6XQH - chain A; structure by X-ray diffraction, 1.57 A resolution.

# Chain A
Molecule: GH16 family protein
Source organism: uncultured bacterium
Notes: EC 3.2.1.39
UniProt: A0A0B5H9B3 (A0A0B5H9B3_9BACT); residues 2-266 here correspond to UniProt positions 1-265 (UniProt number = residue number - 1)
Sequence (269 residues; each row starts with the number of its first residue; numbers below 1 keep their minus sign (Gly-2 is residue -2)):
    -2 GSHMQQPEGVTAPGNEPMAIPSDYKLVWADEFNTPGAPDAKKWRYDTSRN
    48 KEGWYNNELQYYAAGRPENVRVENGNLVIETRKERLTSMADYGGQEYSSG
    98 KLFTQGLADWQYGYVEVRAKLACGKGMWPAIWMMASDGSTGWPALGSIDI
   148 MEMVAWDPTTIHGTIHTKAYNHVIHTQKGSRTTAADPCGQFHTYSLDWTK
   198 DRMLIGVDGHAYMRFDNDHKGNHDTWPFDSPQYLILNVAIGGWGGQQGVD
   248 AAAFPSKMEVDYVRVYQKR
Unresolved in the structure: -2 to 6
Construct notes: expression tag (-2 to 1); engineered mutation Ser144 (Glu143 in A0A0B5H9B3)
Disulfide bonds: Cys120-Cys185
Metal / ion sites: Ca2+: Glu28, Gly72, Asp258
From the paper describing this entry:
  - Ca2+ coordination: Asp258
  - binding site for beta-D-glucopyranose: Tyr52, Asn53, Trp139, Thr161, His163, His169, Trp240
  - binding site for alpha-D-glucopyranose: Trp129, Asp146
  - specificity-determining residues: Trp129 (from molecular simulation)
  - catalytic residues: Asp146 (proposed by the authors, not directly observed)

# Overview
Glu28, Gly72 and Asp258 coordinate Ca2+. The paper reports the catalytic residue Asp146; a binding site for
beta-D-glucopyranose at Tyr52, Asn53 and Trp139 among others.
Chain A is GH16 family protein (uncultured bacterium); the structure, Crystal structure of SCLam E144S mutant,
a non-specific endo-beta-1,3(4)-glucanase from family GH16, co-crystallized with cellotriose, presenting ...,
was determined by X-ray diffraction together with 6XOF, 6XQF, 6XQG, 6XQL and 6XQM from the same study.
